7R32 - chains B and C of the 3 polymer chains in the assembly; structure by X-ray diffraction, 1.75 A resolution.

Chain B (and C):
Molecule: Membrane-associated protein slr1513
From: Synechocystis sp. PCC 6803
Notes: chain C of this document is another copy of the same molecule, construct and numbering; everything in this record applies to it too
UniProtKB: P73954 (Y1513_SYNY3); numbering as in UniProt (aligned over 1-104)
Chain sequence (114 residues; row label = number of the first residue in the row):
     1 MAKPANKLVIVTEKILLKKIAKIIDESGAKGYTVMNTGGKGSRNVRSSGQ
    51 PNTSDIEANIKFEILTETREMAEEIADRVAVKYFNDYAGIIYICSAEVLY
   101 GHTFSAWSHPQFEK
Not modelled in the structure: 1, 48-55, 103-114 (chain C: 1, 47-55, 103-114)
Construct notes: expression tag (105-114)
Residues lining bound ligands:
  - ADP (adenosine-5'-diphosphate), molecule 1: Val11, Gly38, Gly39, Lys40, Gly41, Ser42, Arg43, Asn44, Arg46, Asn59, Ala88, Gly89, Ile90
  - ADP, molecule 2: Lys30, Gly31, Tyr32, Thr33, Glu63, Ile64, Leu65, His102
From the paper describing this entry:
  - binding site for ADP: Arg46, Asn59
  - mutagenesis - K40A, R43A, R46A: decreased catalytic activity on ADP

How chain B and chain C interact:
Pairs across the interface (44):
  Leu8(B) with Leu99(C), hydrophobic
  Thr37(B) with Thr33(C); Val34(C)
  Gly38(B) with Thr33(C); Val34(C), hydrogen bond (backbone-backbone)
  Gly39(B) with Tyr32(C); Val34(C)
  Lys40(B) with Gly31(C); Tyr32(C), hydrogen bond (backbone-backbone)
  Gly41(B) with Lys30(C); Gly31(C)
  Ser42(B) with Lys30(C); His102(C)
  Arg43(B) with Asp25(C), salt bridge; Lys30(C), hydrogen bond (side chain-backbone); Gly31(C)
  Ile56(B) with Met35(C); Asn36(C)
  Lys61(B) with Glu63(C), salt bridge
  Arg69(B) with Ala2(C); Glu97(C), salt bridge
  Ala76(B) with Leu99(C), hydrophobic; Tyr100(C)
  Asp77(B) with Tyr100(C), hydrogen bond
  Ala80(B) with Tyr100(C), hydrophobic
  Phe84(B) with His102(C), hydrogen bond (backbone-side chain)
  Tyr87(B) with His102(C), hydrogen bond (backbone-side chain)
  Ala88(B) with His102(C)
  Gly89(B) with Gly101(C); His102(C), hydrogen bond (backbone-side chain)
  Ile90(B) with Leu65(C), hydrophobic; Tyr100(C)
  Ile91(B) with Val98(C); Leu99(C), hydrogen bond (backbone-backbone); Tyr100(C), hydrogen bond (backbone-backbone)
  Tyr92(B) with Lys7(C), hydrogen bond; Glu63(C); Leu65(C), hydrophobic; Glu97(C); Val98(C), hydrophobic
  Ile93(B) with Ala96(C); Glu97(C), hydrogen bond (backbone-backbone)
  Cys94(B) with Ser95(C); Ala96(C), hydrophobic
Also at the interface, not in a pair above, chain B (26 interface residues in all): Val11, Met35, Asn36
Also at the interface, not in a pair above, chain C (21 interface residues in all): Lys61

Overview:
The interface between chain B and chain C involves 26 residues on one side and 21 on the other, with 11
hydrogen bonds and 3 salt bridges. Polar contacts include Arg43(B)-Asp25(C), Lys61(B)-Glu63(C) and
Arg69(B)-Glu97(C). From the paper: a binding site for ADP at Arg46(B) and Asn59(B); K40A, R43A and R46A of
chain B reduce catalytic activity on ADP.
Both chains are Membrane-associated protein slr1513 (Synechocystis sp. PCC 6803). Entry 7R32 (Carbon
regulatory PII-like protein SbtB from Synechocystis sp. 6803, delta104 variant, in complex with ADP
(co-crystal) ...) was determined by X-ray diffraction, deposited together with 7R30 and 7R31.
